PDB entry 1S7L | X-ray diffraction, 2.30 A resolution | chain A

# Chain A
Molecule: acetyl transferase
From: Salmonella typhimurium
Notes: EC 2.3.1.-
UniProtKB: Q8ZPC0 (Q8ZPC0_SALTY); residues 1-179 here = UniProt positions 1-179
Sequence (182 residues; numbered -2 to 179; the number before each row is that of its first residue; numbers below 1 keep their minus sign (Gly-2 is residue -2)):
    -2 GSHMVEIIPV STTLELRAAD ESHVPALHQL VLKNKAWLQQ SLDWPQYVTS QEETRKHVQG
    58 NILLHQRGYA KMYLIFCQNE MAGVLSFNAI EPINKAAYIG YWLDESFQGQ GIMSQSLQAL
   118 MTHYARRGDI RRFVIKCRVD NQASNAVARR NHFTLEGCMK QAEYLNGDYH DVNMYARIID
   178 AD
Unresolved in the structure: -2 to 2
Sequence notes: expression tag (-2 to 0)
Covalent attachments: coenzyme A (COA) linked to Cys134
Residues lining bound ligands: coenzyme A (COA): Trp34, Leu35, Ser38, Leu39, Tyr98, Trp99, Leu100, Gln105, Gly106, Gln107, Gly108, Ile109, Met110, Ser111, Lys133, Asn138, Ala140, Ser141, Ala143, Val144, Arg147

# In short
Coenzyme A is covalently linked to Cys134.
Chain A is acetyl transferase (Salmonella typhimurium); the structure, RimL- Ribosomal L7/L12 alpha-N-protein
acetyltransferase in complex with Coenzyme A (CoA-Cys134 Disulfide), was determined by X-ray diffraction
together with 1S7F, 1S7K and 1S7N from the same study.
